1RPU - chains D and A of the 4 polymer chains in the assembly; structure by X-ray diffraction, 2.50 A resolution.

[Chain D]
Molecule: 21-nt RNA strand
Sequence (21 nucleotides; each row starts with the number of its first residue):
     1 CGUACGCGUCACGCGUACGUU

[Chain A]
Molecule: 19 kDa protein
Source organism: Carnation Italian ringspot virus
Reference sequence: Q66104 (VP19_CIRV); residue numbers follow UniProt; this construct covers 1-172
Sequence (172 residues; numbered 1 to 172; the number before each row is that of its first residue):
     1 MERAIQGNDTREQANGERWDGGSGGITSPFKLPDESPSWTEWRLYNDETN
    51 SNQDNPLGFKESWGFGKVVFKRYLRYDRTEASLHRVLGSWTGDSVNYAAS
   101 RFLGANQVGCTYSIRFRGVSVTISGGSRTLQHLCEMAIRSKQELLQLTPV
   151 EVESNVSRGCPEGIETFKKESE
Disordered / not traced: 1-7, 49-54, 153-172
Curated features (UniProtKB/Swiss-Prot):
  - mutagenesis: Trp-39 (W39G: Complete loss of silencing suppression), Trp-42 (W42G: Complete loss of silencing suppression)

[Chain D / chain A interface]
Residue-residue contacts - 20 pairs, chain D then chain A:
  C1(D) with Arg-18(A), phosphate contact; Ser-36(A), sugar contact; Pro-37(A), hydrogen bond to the sugar; Trp-39(A), base contact; Trp-42(A), stacking on the base; Tyr-73(A), sugar contact
  G2(D) with Arg-18(A), salt bridge to the phosphate; Trp-19(A), sugar contact; Lys-60(A), salt bridge to the phosphate
  U3(D) with Asn-15(A), phosphate contact
  A11(D) with Ser-124(A), sugar contact
  C12(D) with Gly-109(A), sugar contact; Cys-110(A), sugar contact; Ser-124(A), hydrogen bond to the sugar; Gly-125(A), sugar contact
  G13(D) with Gln-107(A), hydrogen bond to the sugar; Val-108(A), sugar contact; Gly-109(A), hydrogen bond to the sugar; Gly-126(A), hydrogen bond to the phosphate
  C14(D) with Gln-107(A), hydrogen bond to the phosphate
Interface residues without a listed pair, chain A (17 interface residues in all): Ser-38

[In short]
The interface between chain D and chain A involves 7 residues on one side and 17 on the other, with 6 hydrogen
bonds, 2 salt bridges and 1 aromatic stacking contact. Polar contacts include C1(D)/Pro-37(A),
C12(D)/Ser-124(A) and G13(D)/Gln-107(A).
Chain D is a 21-nt RNA strand and chain A is 19 kDa protein (Carnation Italian ringspot virus); the structure,
Crystal Structure of CIRV p19 bound to siRNA, was determined by X-ray diffraction.
